6CVO - chains D and B of the 6 polymer chains in the assembly; structure by X-ray diffraction, 2.40 A resolution.

[Chain D]
Molecule: 22-nt DNA/RNA hybrid strand
Sequence (22 nucleotides; each row starts with the number of its first residue):
     1 GTTCTATATA TAGAACGCTG TT

[Chain B]
Name: Aprataxin
Source organism: Homo sapiens
Notes: EC 3.1.11.7, 3.1.12.2; fragment: Aprataxin catalytic Domain
UniProtKB: Q7Z2E3 (APTX_HUMAN); residues 165-342 here correspond to UniProt positions 179-356 (UniProt number = residue number + 14)
Sequence (182 residues; each row starts with the number of its first residue):
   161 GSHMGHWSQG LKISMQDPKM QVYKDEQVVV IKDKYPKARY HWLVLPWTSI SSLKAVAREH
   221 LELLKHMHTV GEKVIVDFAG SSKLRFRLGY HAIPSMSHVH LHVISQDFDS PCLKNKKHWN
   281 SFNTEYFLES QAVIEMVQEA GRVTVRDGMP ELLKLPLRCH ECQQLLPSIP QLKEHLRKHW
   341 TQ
Disordered / not traced: 161-162, 341-342
Differences from the reference sequence: expression tag (161-164)
Curated features (UniProtKB/Swiss-Prot):
  - zinc finger: Leu-317 to His-339 (C2H2-type)
  - region (Interaction with DNA substrate): Asp-193 to Lys-197, Ser-255, Met-256
  - motif: His-258 to His-262 (Histidine triad motif)
  - active site: His-260 (Tele-AMP-histidine intermediate)
  - site (Interaction with DNA substrate): Ser-174, His-251, His-262, Lys-277
Bound ions: Zn2+: Cys-319, Cys-322, His-335, His-339
Ligand contacts: adenosine monophosphate (AMP): Gly-170, Leu-171, Ser-174, Ile-191, Lys-192, Asp-193, Lys-194, Tyr-195, Lys-197, His-201, Leu-203, His-251, Pro-254, Ser-255, Met-256, His-260, His-262
Reported in the primary citation:
  - binding site for the 22-nt DNA/RNA hybrid strand (chain D): Trp-167
  - binding site for the 6-nt DNA strand: His-166
  - catalytic residues: Lys-197, His-201, His-260, His-262 (citing earlier work)
  - disease-associated variants - K197Q: decreased binding to DNA
  - disease-associated variants - D185E, K197Q, A198V, R199H (DeltaT_m_ = -6.7 degC), H201Q, H201R, P206L, L223P, G231E, S242N (DeltaT_m_ = 3.5 degC), R247*, V263G, D267G, W279*, W279R, R306*: decreased stability
  - disease-associated variants - R247*, W279*: decreased expression
  - disease-associated variants - L248M: increased stability in response to adenosine monophosphate
  - disease-associated variants - L248M: unchanged stability
  - disease-associated variants - K197Q, R199H (14- to 18-fold), H201Q, L223P, S242N, V263G (7-fold), D267G, W279R, R306*: decreased catalytic activity
  - contacts within the chain: Arg-199/Asp-269
  - binding site for adenosine monophosphate: Lys-197 (citing earlier work)

[Chain D / chain B interface]
Contacting residue pairs (6; chain D residue first):
  DT9(D) / Ser-328(B)  phosphate contact
  DT9(D) / Pro-330(B)  phosphate contact
  DA10(D) / Ser-328(B)  phosphate contact
  DA10(D) / Ile-329(B)  hydrogen bond to the phosphate
  DT11(D) / Lys-276(B)  salt bridge to the phosphate
  DA12(D) / Lys-314(B)  phosphate contact

[Summary]
Chain D and chain B form an interface of 4 and 5 residues respectively, with 1 hydrogen bond and 1 salt
bridge. Polar contacts include DA10(D)/Ile-329(B) and DT11(D)/Lys-276(B). The paper reports catalytic residues
Lys-197(B), His-201(B) and His-260(B) among others; D185E, K197Q and A198V of chain B, among others, reduce
stability; 17 substitutions were tested in all.
Chain D is a 22-nt DNA/RNA hybrid strand and chain B is Aprataxin (Homo sapiens); the structure, Human
Aprataxin (Aptx) bound to nicked RNA-DNA, AMP and Zn product complex, was determined by X-ray diffraction
(same publication as 6CVP, 6CVQ, 6CVR, 6CVS and 6CVT).
